Entry 1JHL (X-ray diffraction, 2.40 A resolution); this record covers chains H and A of the 3 polymer chains in the assembly.

[Chain H]
Name: IGG1-kappa D11.15 fv (heavy chain)
Source organism: Mus musculus
Chain sequence (116 residues; each row starts with the number of its first residue):
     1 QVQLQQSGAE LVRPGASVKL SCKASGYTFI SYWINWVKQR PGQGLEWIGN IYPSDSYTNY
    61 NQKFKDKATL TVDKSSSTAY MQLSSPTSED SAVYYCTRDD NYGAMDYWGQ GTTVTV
Cystine bridges: Cys22-Cys96

[Chain A]
Name: Pheasant egg white lysozyme
Source organism: Phasianus colchicus
Reference sequence: P00702 (LYSC_PHACO); residues 1-129 here correspond to UniProt positions 19-147 (UniProt number = residue number + 18)
Chain sequence (129 residues; each row starts with the number of its first residue):
     1 KVYGRCELAA AMKRMGLDNY RGYSLGNWVC AAKFESNFNT GATNRNTDGS TDYGILQINS
    61 RWWCNDGRTP GSKNLCHIPC SALLSSDITA SVNCAKKIVS DGDGMNAWVA WRKHCKGTDV
   121 NVWIRGCRL
Sequence notes: conflict Asp103 (Asn121 in P00702)
Curated features (UniProtKB/Swiss-Prot):
  - active site: Glu35, Asp52
Cystine bridges: Cys6-Cys127, Cys30-Cys115, Cys64-Cys80, Cys76-Cys94

[Chain H / chain A interface]
Residue-residue contacts (16):
  Ser31(H) with Asp103(A), hydrogen bond
  Trp33(H) with Asn106(A), hydrogen bond; Arg112(A); Lys116(A)
  Tyr52(H) with Asp103(A); Asn106(A); Arg112(A)
  Asp55(H) with Arg112(A), salt bridge
  Tyr57(H) with Lys113(A)
  Asp99(H) with Lys116(A), salt bridge
  Asn101(H) with Tyr23(A), hydrogen bond (backbone-side chain); Asp103(A); Asn106(A); Lys116(A)
  Tyr102(H) with Arg21(A), hydrogen bond (side chain-backbone); Tyr23(A)
Other interface residues (no listed pair), chain H (10 interface residues in all): Tyr32, Gly103
Other interface residues (no listed pair), chain A (11 interface residues in all): Gly22, Gly102, Gly104, Trp111

[Overview]
10 residues of chain H and 11 residues of chain A are in contact, with 4 hydrogen bonds and 2 salt bridges.
Among the polar pairs are Asp55(H)-Arg112(A), Asp99(H)-Lys116(A) and Ser31(H)-Asp103(A). From UniProt:
active-site residues Glu35(A) and Asp52(A) on chain A.
Here chain H is IGG1-kappa D11.15 fv (heavy chain) (Mus musculus) and chain A is Pheasant egg white lysozyme
(Phasianus colchicus). Entry 1JHL (Three-dimensional structure of a heteroclitic antigen-antibody
cross-reaction complex) was determined by X-ray diffraction together with 2IHL from the same study.
